Entry 7PEL (electron microscopy, 3.34 A resolution); this record covers chains B and N of the 10 polymer chains in the assembly.

== Chain B ==
Protein: Pol protein
From: Simian T-lymphotropic virus 1
Reference sequence: Q4QY51 (Q4QY51_9STL1); residues 1-297 here correspond to UniProt positions 600-896 (UniProt number = residue number + 599)
Amino-acid sequence (301 residues; each row starts with the number of its first residue; numbers below 1 keep their minus sign (Gly-3 is residue -3)):
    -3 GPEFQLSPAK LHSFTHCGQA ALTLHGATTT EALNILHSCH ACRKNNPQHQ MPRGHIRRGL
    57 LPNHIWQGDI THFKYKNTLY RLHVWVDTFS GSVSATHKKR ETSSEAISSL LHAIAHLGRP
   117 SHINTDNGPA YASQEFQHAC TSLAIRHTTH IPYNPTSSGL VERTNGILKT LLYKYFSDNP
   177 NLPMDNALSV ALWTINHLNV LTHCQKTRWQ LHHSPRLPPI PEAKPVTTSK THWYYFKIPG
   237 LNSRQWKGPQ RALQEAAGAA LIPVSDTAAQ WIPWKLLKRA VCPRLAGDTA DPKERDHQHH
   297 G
Disordered / not traced: -3 to 2, 281-297
Construct notes: expression tag (-3 to 0)
Metal / ion sites: Zn2+: His8, His12, Cys35, Cys38
From the paper describing this entry:
  - mutagenesis - H209A: increased catalytic activity on in the absence of B56gamma

== Chain N ==
Molecule: 28-nt DNA strand
Sequence (28 nucleotides; row label = number of the first residue in the row; numbers below 1 keep their minus sign (DT-7 is residue -7)):
    -7 TCTCTCCGGG AGAGAAGCGC CAAACACA
Disordered / not traced: -7 to 1

== Chain B / chain N interface ==
Pairs across the interface - 9 pairs, chain B then chain N:
  Thr25(B) - DC10(N)  phosphate contact
  Thr25(B) - DG11(N)  hydrogen bond to the phosphate
  Thr26(B) - DC10(N)  hydrogen bond to the phosphate
  Pro43(B) - DC17(N)  sugar contact
  Pro43(B) - DA18(N)  sugar contact
  Gln44(B) - DA16(N)  base contact
  His45(B) - DC17(N)  phosphate contact
  Arg49(B) - DA16(N)  salt bridge to the phosphate
  Lys271(B) - DC17(N)  salt bridge to the phosphate
Other interface residues (no listed pair), chain B (9 interface residues in all): Thr24, Lys233
Other interface residues (no listed pair), chain N (7 interface residues in all): DG9, DA15

== In short ==
9 residues of chain B face 7 of chain N across their interface, with 2 hydrogen bonds and 2 salt bridges.
Polar contacts include Thr25(B)-DG11(N), Thr26(B)-DC10(N) and Arg49(B)-DA16(N). The Zn2+ site is built by
His8(B), His12(B), Cys35(B) and Cys38(B). From the paper: H209A of chain B increases catalytic activity on in
the absence of B56gamma.
Here chain B is Pol protein (Simian T-lymphotropic virus 1) and chain N is a 28-nt DNA strand. Entry 7PEL
(CryoEM structure of simian T-cell lymphotropic virus intasome in complex with PP2A regulatory subunit B56
gamma) was determined by electron microscopy (same publication as 6TJU, 6TOQ, 6QBT, 6QBV and 6QBW).
